PDB entry 8ONZ | electron microscopy, 2.94 A resolution | chains LX and 1 of the 8 polymer chains in the assembly

# Chain LX
Name: 60S ribosomal protein L25-like protein
From: Thermochaetoides thermophila DSM 1495
UniProt: G0S507 (G0S507_CHATD); numbering as in UniProt (aligned over 1-156)
Sequence (156 residues; numbered 1 to 156; the number before each row is that of its first residue):
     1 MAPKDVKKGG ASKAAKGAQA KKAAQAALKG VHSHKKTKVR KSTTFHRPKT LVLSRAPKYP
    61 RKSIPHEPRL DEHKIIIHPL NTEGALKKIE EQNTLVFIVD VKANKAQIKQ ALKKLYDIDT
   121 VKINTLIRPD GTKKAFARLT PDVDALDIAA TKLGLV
Unresolved in the structure: 1-35

# Chain 1
Molecule: 28S rRNA
From: Thermochaetoides thermophila DSM 1495
Sequence (3337 nucleotides; row label = number of the first residue in the row):
     1 AGGUUGACCU CGGAUCAGGU AGGAGGACCC GCUGAACUUA AGCAUAUCAA UAAGCGGAGG
    61 AAAAGAAACC AACAGGGAUU GCCCUAGUAA CGGCGAGUGA AGCGGCAACA GCUCAAAUUU
   121 GAAAGCUGGC UUCGGCCCGC GUUGUAAUUU GGAGAGGAUG CUUUGGGCGA GGCUCCUUCU
   181 GAGUUCCCUG GAACGGGACG CCACAGAGGG UGAGAGCCCC GUAUAGUUGG AAGCCAAGCC
   241 UGUGUAAAGC UCCUUCGACG AGUCGAGUAG UUUGGGAAUG CUGCUCAAAA UGGGAGGUAA
   301 AUUUCUUCUA AAGCUAAAUA CCGGCCAGAG ACCGAUAGCG CACAAGUAGA GUGAUCGAAA
   361 GAUGAAAAGC ACUUUGAAAA GAGGGUUAAA UAGCACGUGA AAUUGUUGAA AGGGAAGCGC
   421 UUGUGACCAG ACUUGCGCCC GGCGGAUCAU CCGGUGUUCU CACCGGUGCA CUCCGCCGGG
   481 CUCAGGCCAG CAUCGGUUCU GGCGGGGGGA UAAAGGCCCA GGGAAUGUGG CUCCUCCGGG
   541 AGUGUUAUAG CCCUGGGUGU AAUACCCUCG CCGGGACCGA GGACCGCGCU CUGCAAGGAU
   601 GCUGGCGUAA UGGUCACCAG CGACCCGUCU UGAAACACGG ACCAAGGAGU CAAGGUUUUG
   661 CGCGAGUGUU UGGGUGUAAA ACCCGCACGC GUAAUGAAAG UGAACGUAGG UGAGAGCUUC
   721 GGCGCAUCAU CGACCGAUCC UGAUGUAUUC GGAUGGAUUU GAGUAGGAGC GUUAAGCCUU
   781 GGACCCGAAA GAUGGUGAAC UAUGCUUGGA UAGGGUGAAG CCAGAGGAAA CUCUGGUGGA
   841 GGCUCGCAGC GGUUCUGACG UGCAAAUCGA UCGUCAAAUC UGAGCAUGGG GGCGAAAGAC
   901 UAAUCGAACC AUCUAGUAGC UGGUUACCGC CGAAGUUUCC CUCAGGAUAG CAGUGUCGAC
   961 CUUCAGUUUU AUGAGGUAAA GCGAAUGAUU AGGGACUCGG GGGCGAUUUU UAGCCUUCAU
  1021 CCAUUCUCAA ACUUUAAAUA UGUAAGAAGC CCUUGUUACU UAACUGAACG UGGGCAUUCG
  1081 AAUGUAUCGA CACUAGUGGG CCAUUUUUGG UAAGCAGAAC UGGCGAUGCG GGAUGAACCG
  1141 AACGCGGGGU UAAGGUGCCG GAGUGGACGC UCAUCAGACA CCACAAAAGG CGUUAGUACA
  1201 UCUUGACAGC AGGACGGUGG CCAUGGAAGU CGGAAUCCGC UAAGGACUGU GUAACAACUC
  1261 ACCUGCCGAA UGUACUAGCC CUGAAAAUGG AUGGCGCUCA AGCGUCCCAC CCAUACCCCG
  1321 CCCUCAGGGU AGAAACGAUG CCCUGAGGAG UAGGCGGCCG UGGAGGUCAG UGACGAAGCC
  1381 UAGGGCGUGA GCCCGGGUCG AACGGCCUCU AGUGCAGAUC UUGGUGGUAG UAGCAAAUAC
  1441 UUCAAUGAGA ACUUGAAGGA CCGAAGUGGG GAAAGGUUCC AUGUGAACAG CGGUUGGACA
  1501 UGGGUUAGUC GAUCCUAAGC CAUAGGGAAG UUCCGUUUCA AAGGGGCACU CGUGCCCCGU
  1561 GUGGCGAAAG GGAAGCCGGU UAAUAUUCCG GCACCUGGAU GUGGGUUUUG CGCGGCAACG
  1621 CAACUGAACG CGGAGACGAC GGCGGGGGCC CCGGGCAGAG UUCUCUUUUC UUCUUAACGG
  1681 UCUAUCACCC UGGAAACAGU UUGUCUGGAG AUAGGGUUUA AUGGCCGGAA GAGCCCGACA
  1741 CUUCUGUCGG GUCCGGUGCG CUCUCGACGU CCCUUGAAAA UCCGCGGGAG GGAAUAAUUC
  1801 UCACGCCAGG UCGUACUCAU AACCGCAGCA GGUCCCCAAG GUGAACAGCC UCUGGUUGAU
  1861 AGAACAAUGU AGAUAAGGGA AGUCGGCAAA AUAGAUCCGU AACUUCGGGA AAAGGAUUGG
  1921 CUCUAAGGGU UGGGCACGUU GGGCUUUGGG CGGACGCCCU GGGAGCAGAG GGCCUCUAGC
  1981 CGGGCAACCG GCCGGCGGCC CUCAGCACCC GGGGUUGAAG CCCUUAGCAG GCUUCGGCCG
  2041 UCCGGCGUGC GGUUAACAAC CAACUUAGAA CUGGUACGGA CAGGGGGAAU CUGACUGUCU
  2101 AAUUAAAACA UAGCAUUGCG AUGGCCAGAA AGUGGUGUUG ACGCAAUGUG AUUUCUGCCC
  2161 AGUGCUCUGA AUGUCAAAGU GAAGAAAUUC AACCAAGCGC GGGUAAACGG CGGGAGUAAC
  2221 UAUGACUCUC UUAAGGUAGC CAAAUGCCUC GUCAUCUAAU UAGUGACGCG CAUGAAUGGA
  2281 UUAACGAGAU UCCCACUGUC CCUAUCUACU AUCUAGCGAA ACCACAGCCA AGGGAACGGG
  2341 CUUGGCAAAA UCAGCGGGGA AAGAAGACCC UGUUGAGCUU GACUCUAGUU UGACAUUGUG
  2401 AAAAGACAUA GGAGGUGUAG AAUAGGUGGG AGCUUCGGCG CCAGUGAAAU ACCACUACUC
  2461 CUAUUGUUUU UUUACUUAUU CAAUGAAGCG GGGCUGGACU UGCGUCCAAC UUCUGGAGUU
  2521 AAGGUCCUUC GCGGGCCGAC CCGGGUUGAA GACAUUGUCA GGUGGGGAGU UUGGCUGGGG
  2581 CGGCACAUCU GUUAAACCAU AACGCAGGUG UCCUAAGGGG GGCUCAUGGA GAACAGAAAU
  2641 CUCCAGUAGA ACAAAAGGGU AAAAGUCCCC UUGAUUUUGA UUUUCAGUGU GAAUACAAAC
  2701 CAUGAAAGUG UGGCCUAUCG AUCCUUUAGU CCCUCGAAAU UUGAGGCUAG AGGUGCCAGA
  2761 AAAGUUACCA CAGGGAUAAC UGGCUUGUGG CGGCCAAGCG UUCAUAGCGA CGUCGCUUUU
  2821 UGAUCCUUCG AUGUCGGCUC UUCCUAUCAU ACCGAAGCAG AAUUCGGUAA GCGUUGGAUU
  2881 GUUCACCCAC UAAUAGGGAA CGUGAGCUGG GUUUAGACCG UCGUGAGACA GGUUAGUUUU
  2941 ACCCUACUGA UGAACUCGUC GCAAUGGUAA UUCAGCUUAG UACGAGAGGA ACCGCUGAUU
  3001 CAGAUAAUUG GUUUUUGCGG UUGUCCGACC GGGCAGUGCC GCGAAGCUAC CAUCUGCUGG
  3061 AUAAUGGCUG AACGCCUCUA AGUCAGAAUC CAUGCCAGAA CGCGACGAUA CUACCCGCAC
  3121 GUUGUAGACG UAUAAGAAUA GGCUCCGGCC UCGUAUCCUA GCAGGCGAUU CCUCCGCCGG
  3181 CCUCGAAGUG GCCGUCGGUA AUUCGCGUAU UGCAAUUUAG ACACGCGCGG GAUCAAAUCC
  3241 UUUGCAGACG ACUUAGAUGU GCGAAAGGGU CCUGUAAGCA GUAGAGUAGC CUUGUUGUUA
  3301 CGAUCUGCUG AGGGUAAGCC CUCCUUCGCC UAGAUUU
Unresolved in the structure: 1-361, 397-1439, 1459-1476, 1507-1574, 1595-1724, 1754-1924, 1953-1954, 2016-2018, 2067-3337

# Interface between chain LX and chain 1
Pairs across the interface - 19 pairs, chain LX then chain 1:
  Thr82(LX) with G1503(1), sugar contact; G1504(1), phosphate contact
  Lys88(LX) with U1506(1), base contact
  Gln92(LX) with C1588(1), hydrogen bond to the sugar
  Lys122(LX) with C1588(1), salt bridge to the phosphate; C1589(1), salt bridge to the phosphate
  Asn124(LX) with U1506(1), hydrogen bond to the sugar; C1588(1), hydrogen bond to the phosphate
  Thr125(LX) with U1506(1), sugar contact
  Leu126(LX) with U1505(1), phosphate contact; U1506(1), sugar contact
  Pro129(LX) with G1504(1), base contact; U1505(1), base contact
  Lys134(LX) with G1504(1), salt bridge to the phosphate; U1505(1), salt bridge to the phosphate
  Phe136(LX) with U1505(1), phosphate contact; U1506(1), stacking on the base
  Arg138(LX) with C1589(1), salt bridge to the phosphate; G1590(1), salt bridge to the phosphate
Also at the interface, not in a pair above, chain LX (12 interface residues in all): Leu80
Also at the interface, not in a pair above, chain 1 (8 interface residues in all): U1587

# Summary
12 residues of chain LX and 8 residues of chain 1 are in contact; the contacts include 3 hydrogen bonds, 6
salt bridges and 1 aromatic stacking contact. Polar contacts include Gln92(LX)-C1588(1), Asn124(LX)-U1506(1)
and Asn124(LX)-C1588(1).
Here chain LX is 60S ribosomal protein L25-like protein and chain 1 is 28S rRNA, both from Thermochaetoides
thermophila DSM 1495. Entry 8ONZ (Chaetomium thermophilum Methionine Aminopeptidase 2 at the 80S ribosome) was
determined by electron microscopy (same publication as 8ONX).
